Entry 6E7G (X-ray diffraction, 3.09 A resolution); this record covers chains B and F of the 6 polymer chains in the assembly.

[Chain B (and F)]
Name: Hemagglutinin HA2 chain
Source organism: Influenza A virus (A/Viet Nam/1203/2004(H5N1))
Notes: chain F of this document is another copy of the same molecule, construct and numbering; everything in this record applies to it too
UniProtKB: Q6DQ18 (HEMA_I02A6); residues 1-174 here correspond to UniProt positions 339-512 (UniProt number = residue number + 338)
Sequence (177 residues; row label = number of the first residue in the row):
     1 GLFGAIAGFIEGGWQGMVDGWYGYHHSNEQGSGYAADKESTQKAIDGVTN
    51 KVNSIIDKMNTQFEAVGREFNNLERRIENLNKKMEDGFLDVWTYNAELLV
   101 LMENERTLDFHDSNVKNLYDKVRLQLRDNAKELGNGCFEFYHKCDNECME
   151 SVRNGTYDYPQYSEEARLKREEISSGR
Disordered / not traced: 1-3, 174-177 (chain F: 1-7, 31-35, 134, 139-141, 173-177)
Construct notes: expression tag (175-177)
UniProt features mapped onto this chain:
  - glycosylation: Asn-154 (N-linked (GlcNAc...) asparagine)
Disulfides: Cys-144/Cys-148

[Chain B / chain F interface]
Residue-residue contacts (46; chain B residue first):
  Gly-4(B) / Asn-117(F)  hydrogen bond (backbone-side chain)
  Phe-9(B) / Leu-124(F)  hydrophobic
  Arg-76(B) / Glu-69(F)  hydrogen bond (side chain-backbone)
  Arg-76(B) / Phe-70(F)
  Arg-76(B) / Glu-74(F)  salt bridge
  Asn-79(B) / Val-66(F)
  Leu-80(B) / Ile-77(F)  hydrophobic
  Leu-80(B) / Asn-81(F)
  Leu-80(B) / Met-84(F)  hydrophobic
  Lys-83(B) / Val-66(F)
  Lys-83(B) / Gly-67(F)  hydrogen bond (side chain-backbone)
  Lys-83(B) / Asn-81(F)  hydrogen bond
  Lys-83(B) / Met-84(F)
  Met-84(B) / Met-84(F)
  Asp-86(B) / Phe-63(F)
  Gly-87(B) / Phe-88(F)
  Phe-88(B) / Phe-88(F)  hydrophobic
  Leu-89(B) / Thr-61(F)
  Leu-89(B) / Phe-63(F)  hydrophobic
  Asp-90(B) / Thr-61(F)
  Asp-90(B) / Phe-63(F)
  Asp-90(B) / Trp-92(F)
  Val-91(B) / Phe-88(F)  hydrophobic
  Val-91(B) / Trp-92(F)  hydrophobic
  Tyr-94(B) / Ile-55(F)  hydrogen bond (side chain-backbone)
  Tyr-94(B) / Met-59(F)  hydrophobic
  Tyr-94(B) / Trp-92(F)  hydrophobic
  Tyr-94(B) / Leu-99(F)
  Asn-95(B) / Asn-95(F)  hydrogen bond
  Glu-97(B) / Lys-58(F)  salt bridge
  Leu-98(B) / Leu-99(F)  hydrophobic
  Leu-101(B) / Ser-54(F)
  Leu-101(B) / Lys-58(F)
  Met-102(B) / Met-102(F)  hydrophobic
  Met-102(B) / Glu-103(F)
  Glu-105(B) / Arg-106(F)  salt bridge
  Arg-106(B) / Arg-106(F)
  Arg-123(B) / Arg-123(F)
  Lys-131(B) / Arg-127(F)
  Lys-131(B) / Tyr-159(F)
  Glu-132(B) / Arg-123(F)  salt bridge
  Glu-132(B) / Leu-124(F)
  Glu-132(B) / Arg-127(F)  hydrogen bond (backbone-side chain)
  Leu-133(B) / Arg-127(F)  hydrogen bond (backbone-side chain)
  Ile-173(B) / Glu-164(F)
  Ile-173(B) / Arg-167(F)
Other interface residues (no listed pair), chain B (31 interface residues in all): Ile-77, Thr-93, Lys-116, Tyr-119, Gly-134
Other interface residues (no listed pair), chain F (33 interface residues in all): Leu-80, Glu-85, Val-91, Asp-120, Asp-128

[Overview]
31 residues of chain B and 33 residues of chain F are in contact, with 8 hydrogen bonds and 4 salt bridges.
Among the polar pairs are Arg-76(B)/Glu-74(F), Glu-97(B)/Lys-58(F) and Glu-105(B)/Arg-106(F).
Chain B and chain F are both Hemagglutinin HA2 chain (Influenza A virus (A/Viet Nam/1203/2004(H5N1))); the
structure, Crystal structure of H5 hemagglutinin mutant Y161A from A/Viet Nam/1203/2004 H5N1 influenza virus,
was determined by X-ray diffraction, deposited together with 6N5A and 6E7H.
